PDB entry 8TPK | X-ray diffraction, 3.46 A resolution | chains A and R of the 6 polymer chains in the assembly

# Chain A
Protein: DeoR-family transcriptional regulator
From: Caulobacter vibrioides NA1000
Reference sequence: A0A0H3C5Q6 (A0A0H3C5Q6_CAUVN); numbering as in UniProt (aligned over 1-327)
Amino-acid sequence (347 residues; each row starts with the number of its first residue; numbers below 1 keep their minus sign (Met-19 is residue -19)):
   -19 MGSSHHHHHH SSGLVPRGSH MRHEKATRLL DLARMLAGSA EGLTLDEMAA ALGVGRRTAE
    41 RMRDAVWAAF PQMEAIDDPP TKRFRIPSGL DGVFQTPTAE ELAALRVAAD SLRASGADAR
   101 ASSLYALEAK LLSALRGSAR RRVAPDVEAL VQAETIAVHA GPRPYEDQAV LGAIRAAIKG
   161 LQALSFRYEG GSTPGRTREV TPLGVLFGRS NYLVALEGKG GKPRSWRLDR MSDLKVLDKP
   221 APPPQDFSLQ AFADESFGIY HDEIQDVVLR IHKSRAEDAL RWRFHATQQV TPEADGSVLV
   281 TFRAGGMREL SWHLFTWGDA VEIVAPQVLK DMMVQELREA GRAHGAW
Not modelled in the structure: -19 to 1, 68-74
Differences from the reference sequence: initiating methionine (-19); expression tag (-18 to 0)
Reported in the primary citation:
  - binding site for the 3-nt DNA strand: Tyr240
  - mutagenesis - L10E (75-fold), E40A (7-fold), E40K (83-fold), T61A/K62A (1.2 +/- 0.2 uM), V73P/F74P (133.2 +/- 10.4 nM): decreased binding to the 21-nt DNA strand
  - mutagenesis - R37A, R41A: abolished binding to the 21-nt DNA strand
  - mutagenesis - L10E, E40A (7-fold), E40K (83-fold), T61A/K62A (Kd of 1.2 +/- 0.2 uM), V73P/F74P: decreased binding to the 21-nt DNA strand (chain R)
  - mutagenesis - R37A, R41A: abolished binding to the 21-nt DNA strand (chain R)

# Chain R
Molecule: 21-nt DNA strand
Sequence (21 nucleotides; each row starts with the number of its first residue):
     1 ATACGACAGT AACTGTCGTA T
Not modelled in the structure: 1

# Interface between chain A and chain R
Contacting residue pairs (9; chain A residue first):
  Arg8(A) - DT14(R)  salt bridge to the phosphate
  Val34(A) - DG15(R)  phosphate contact
  Arg37(A) - DG15(R)  base contact
  Arg37(A) - DT16(R)  base contact
  Arg37(A) - DC17(R)  base contact
  Thr38(A) - DT14(R)  phosphate contact
  Thr38(A) - DG15(R)  hydrogen bond to the phosphate
  Arg41(A) - DT14(R)  base contact
  Arg41(A) - DG15(R)  hydrogen bond to the base

# Summary
5 residues of chain A face 4 of chain R across their interface; the contacts include 2 hydrogen bonds and 1
salt bridge. Among the polar pairs are Arg41(A)-DG15(R), Thr38(A)-DG15(R) and Arg8(A)-DT14(R). The paper
reports a binding site for the 3-nt DNA strand at Tyr240(A); L10E, E40A and E40K of chain A, among others,
reduce binding to the 21-nt DNA strand; 7 substitutions were tested in all.
Here chain A is DeoR-family transcriptional regulator (Caulobacter vibrioides NA1000) and chain R is a 21-nt
DNA strand. Entry 8TPK (P6522 crystal form of C. crescentus DriD-ssDNA-DNA complex) was determined by X-ray
diffraction, deposited together with 8TP8.
